9NLG - chains B and C of the 4 polymer chains in the assembly; structure by X-ray diffraction, 1.64 A resolution.

# Chain B (and C)
Name: HNH endonuclease
Source organism: Pseudomonas syringae
Notes: chain C of this document is another copy of the same molecule, construct and numbering; everything in this record applies to it too
UniProtKB: A0A2P0QGK5 (A0A2P0QGK5_PSESF); residues 1-388 here correspond to UniProt positions 10-397 (UniProt number = residue number + 9)
Sequence (388 residues; numbered 1 to 388; the number before each row is that of its first residue):
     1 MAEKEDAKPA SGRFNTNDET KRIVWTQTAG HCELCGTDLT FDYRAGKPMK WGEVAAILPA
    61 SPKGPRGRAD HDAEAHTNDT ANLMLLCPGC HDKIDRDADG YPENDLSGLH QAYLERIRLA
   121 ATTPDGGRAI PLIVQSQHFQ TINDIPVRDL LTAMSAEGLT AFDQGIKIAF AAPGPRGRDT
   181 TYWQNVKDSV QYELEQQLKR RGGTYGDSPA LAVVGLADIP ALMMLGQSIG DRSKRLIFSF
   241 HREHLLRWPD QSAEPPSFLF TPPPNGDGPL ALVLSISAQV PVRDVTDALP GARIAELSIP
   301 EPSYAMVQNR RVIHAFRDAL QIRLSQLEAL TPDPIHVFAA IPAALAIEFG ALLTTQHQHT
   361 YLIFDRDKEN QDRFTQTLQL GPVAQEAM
Disordered / not traced: 1-10, 67-77, 383-388 (chain C: 1-13, 383-388)
Sequence notes: engineered mutation Ala56 (His65 in A0A2P0QGK5)
Bound ions: Zn2+: Cys32, Cys35, Cys87, Cys90
Residues lining bound ligands:
  - 3'2'-cGAMP (4UR), molecule 1: Phe139, Asn143, Leu216, Ala217, Asp218, Ile219, Leu222, Phe240, Arg242, Ser277, Ala278, Gln279, Val280, Pro281, Tyr304, Ala339, Ala340, Ile341, Pro342, Ala343, Arg366, Lys368, Phe374
  - 3'2'-cGAMP (4UR), molecule 2: Asp231, Arg232, Glu328, Thr355, Gln356, His357

# Chain B / chain C interface
Contacting residue pairs - 26 pairs, chain B then chain C:
  Arg148(B) - Ala45(C)  hydrogen bond (side chain-backbone)
  Arg148(B) - Lys47(C)
  Leu151(B) - Tyr43(C)
  Leu151(B) - Arg44(C)
  Leu151(B) - Ala45(C)
  Leu151(B) - Gly46(C)
  Thr152(B) - Ala45(C)
  Ser155(B) - Arg44(C)  hydrogen bond
  Thr160(B) - Arg44(C)  hydrogen bond
  Ala161(B) - Tyr43(C)
  Ala161(B) - Arg44(C)
  Phe162(B) - Tyr43(C)
  Asp163(B) - Tyr43(C)
  Gln164(B) - Tyr43(C)
  Asp188(B) - Lys199(C)  salt bridge
  Gln191(B) - Arg200(C)  hydrogen bond
  Tyr192(B) - Phe162(C)
  Tyr192(B) - Asp163(C)  hydrogen bond
  Tyr192(B) - Arg201(C)
  Tyr192(B) - Thr204(C)
  Tyr192(B) - Tyr205(C)
  Glu195(B) - Gln197(C)
  Glu195(B) - Arg200(C)  salt bridge
  Glu195(B) - Arg201(C)  salt bridge
  Lys199(B) - Gln164(C)
  Lys199(B) - Gly165(C)  hydrogen bond (side chain-backbone)
Also at the interface, not in a pair above, chain B (16 interface residues in all): Gly158, Arg200
Also at the interface, not in a pair above, chain C (17 interface residues in all): Ile166, Lys167

# Overview
The interface between chain B and chain C involves 16 residues on one side and 17 on the other, with 6
hydrogen bonds and 3 salt bridges. Among the polar pairs are Asp188(B)-Lys199(C), Glu195(B)-Arg200(C) and
Glu195(B)-Arg201(C). Bound to chain B: 3'2'-cGAMP.
Both chains are HNH endonuclease (Pseudomonas syringae). Entry 9NLG (CBASS Pseudomonas syringae Cap5 tetramer
with 3'2'-c-GAMP cyclic dinucleotide ligand (His56Ala mutant without Mg2+ ions)) was determined by X-ray
diffraction together with 9DIF and 9DIH from the same study.
